Entry 7AM2 (electron microscopy, 3.40 A resolution); this record covers chains BW and 1 of the 78 polymer chains in the assembly.

Chain BW:
Molecule: DEAD/DEAH box helicase-like protein
Organism: Leishmania tarentolae
UniProtKB: Q4QHU1 (Q4QHU1_LEIMA); residue numbers follow UniProt; this construct covers 1-776
Sequence (776 residues; each row starts with the number of its first residue):
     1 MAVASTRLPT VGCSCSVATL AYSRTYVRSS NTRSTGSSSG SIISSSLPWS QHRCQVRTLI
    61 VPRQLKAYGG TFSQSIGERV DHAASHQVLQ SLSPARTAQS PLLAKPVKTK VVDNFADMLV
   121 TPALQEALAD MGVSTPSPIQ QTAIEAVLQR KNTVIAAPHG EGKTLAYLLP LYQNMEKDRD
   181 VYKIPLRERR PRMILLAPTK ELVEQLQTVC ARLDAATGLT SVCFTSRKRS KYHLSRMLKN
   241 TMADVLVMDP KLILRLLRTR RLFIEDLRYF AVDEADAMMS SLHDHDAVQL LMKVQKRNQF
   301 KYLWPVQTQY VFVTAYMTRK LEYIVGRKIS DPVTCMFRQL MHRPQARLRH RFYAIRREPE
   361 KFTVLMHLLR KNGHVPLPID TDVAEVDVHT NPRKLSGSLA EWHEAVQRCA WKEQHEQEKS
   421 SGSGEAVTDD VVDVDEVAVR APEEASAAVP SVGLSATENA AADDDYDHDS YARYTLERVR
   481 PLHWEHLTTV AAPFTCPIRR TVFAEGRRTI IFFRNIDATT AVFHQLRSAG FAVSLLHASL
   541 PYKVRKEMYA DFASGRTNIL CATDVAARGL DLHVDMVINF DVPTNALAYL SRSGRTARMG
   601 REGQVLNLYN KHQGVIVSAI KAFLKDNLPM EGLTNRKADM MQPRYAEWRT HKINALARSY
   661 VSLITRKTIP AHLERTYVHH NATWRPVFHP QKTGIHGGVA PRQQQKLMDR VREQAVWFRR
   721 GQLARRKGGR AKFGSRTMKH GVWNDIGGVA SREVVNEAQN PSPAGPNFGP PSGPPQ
Not modelled in the structure: 1-92, 379-502, 664-776
Small-molecule neighbours: ATP (adenosine-5'-triphosphate): Phe115, Val133, Thr135, Pro136, Ser137, Gln140, Ala157, Pro158, His159, Gly160, Glu161, Gly162, Lys163, Thr164, Leu165, Glu274, Asp571, Arg598, Met599, Arg601

Chain 1:
Molecule: Ribosomal RNA
Organism: Leishmania tarentolae
Sequence (19000 nucleotides; numbered -1268 to 17729 plus 104 insertion-coded residues; 102 numbers in that range are skipped by the numbering (no residue carries them; nothing is unmodelled there); the number before each row is that of its first residue; a row labelled like 434A-434I holds insertion residues (434A, then the next letters in order); numbers below 1 keep their minus sign (U-1268 is residue -1268)):
 -1268 UUUCAAAAAU UGACUAAUUU UGAUAUUGUU UUGGCUCUGG ACUAAUUAAU UCUCCUUUAA
 -1208 UUUUAUUAUC UAAAAUUUGC AUACUUACAU AUUAAAGUAG UUAGUUUAGA UAUGAAAAUU
 -1148 AGUUAGAUUU CCAUUUGAAU UAGUUAUGUU AAAUAUAGAA UUAGUUAGGG UUGAUAAUGA
 -1088 AAUCAAUUAA GUUUAUAUAU AAAGUUAGUU AGUCAAUAUG AAUUUUUUUG CAAACAUUUC
 -1028 CGGUUGACUU CAUGUGAUUA CACGUACUCC GUUUUGUUUU UAUGUGUCAU GAUUUGCAUU
  -968 GAUUUUUUCG CAACCACACC AUAAAUCUAA UAUACUCAAC AGCACCUACC AAGAGUUAAA
  -908 AAUGAAAUUA AAUAAAAAUA AAAAAUAAAA UAAAAAUAAA AUAAAAAUAA AUUUAAAAAU
  -848 AAAAAUAAGU UUAAAAAAUA AAUUAAAAUA AAAAAUUAUA AAAUGGAAAU UGAAAAAUAA
  -788 AUUACAAAUA AAAGAUUAAA UUUGAAUUAA UUACAGAAAU UAGACACAAC ACGCCCGAUC
  -728 GAUUUCAUGC AUACACUUUU ACUUCGUUUU CGGUUUACGU UUUGUUGUUU GUAUUGGCUC
  -668 GAUGGAUGAA UAUAAAAAGC UUAAAUACAA AAUUUCCAAC AAUUGGAUAA GCAAGAGUUA
  -608 AAAAAUGAAA UUAAAUAAAA AUAAAAAAUA AAAUAAAAUA AAAUUAAAAU AAAAUAAAAA
  -548 AUAAAAAAUU AAAAAUAAAA UUAAAAUAAA AAGUUAGAAA AUAAAAAAUU UAAAAAAUAU
  -488 AAUUUGAAAA AUAAAUUACA AAUAAAAGAU UAAAUUUGAA UUAAUUGCAG ACACUAGACA
  -428 CACAUUUCCG AUCGAUUUCA CGUAUACAUU UGUACUUCGU UUUUGGUUUA UGUUUUGUUG
  -368 UUUGCACUGA UCGAGCAAAA UUUUUAUUUU AUAUAUAAUU UAAACUUUUG UUGUUGUUUG
  -308 UUAGUAAGCA AAAAUAUUUA UGUCAUUUUA AUAUUAUUUA UGUACUUACU AUUAUUUUGA
  -248 UAAAUUUUAA CUUUAAAUAG CAUAAAAACU ACAAUCAAUA AAGCAUAAAA AAAUUUAUUU
  -188 AUGAUUAUAU UAAUAUAAAA UGACCUAAUA UAAUGAAAAU ACUUUAGUGU UAAGUUAUUU
  -128 GUUUUAUUAU GAAAUAAGUU GCACUAUUUA UUGAAUUAAU AAAGAAAGAA UAGAAAUAAA
   -68 UAAGUUAUAA UAUCUUUAAU UUAUUUAUAA UUUCUUUGCA UUUGUAUUUA GUGUGAGUUU
    -8 ACAUUUAAUU UUAUAUUAUU UUAGUGUUAG UAUAUAUUUA AAUUUAAUCA AAGUUAUUAU
    52 UAAAUAAUAU UGAUUUUGGA UGAAUUUAAU UUUUAAUUAU AUUUUUGAAU UUUAAUUUUA
   112 UUAUUUUGAU UUAAUAUUUU UAAAAUAUUA UAUAUUUUAG AUUUAAAUUU GUUGUUUUAU
   172 AUUUAGUUUA AUGUUUAUAA AUUGAUAAUU AAUUUGUUUU AUUUUAAAGU UUUUAUGAAC
   232 UGUGAUUUAU AGUUUAUUAU UUUUAGUUUA AUGUUUAAAU AUUUAACUAG UGAUGGCACA
   292 GUUGUUCUAU AUGUACCUAU AAAAAAUAGU AAAAUUAUUU UAAUUAAAUU AAUAAAUAAU
   352 UAUUAAACUA AUUUUAUAUU AAUAUUAUGA AAAAUU
   389 UAAAAAUUAU UUUUUUUUUU UAAUUUUUAU AUAUUGAAGU AAUAUG
434A-434I UAUUGAAUU
   443 GAAUAUUAAA AAUACAAAUU UAAUUUGUAA UUAAUAAAUA UAUUUUAUUU UAAUAGAUGU
   503 UUAAUGUUAA UUAAUUUAUU AUUUUAAUAU UUAAUAUUUG UUUAUACAAA AGUAACUUUU
   563 UUUGAAUAUA AAGAAUUAUU AUUAUAAAUA UUAUUUUAAA AAUAUAAAAA UAUUGUUAAU
   623 AAAAUUAUCA AGUUUCAAAA GCGUUUAUUA AAUGCGUCGG UCUAAGUAUU AUAUUUAAGA
   683 UUAUUCUUGU AUAUAGAUUU UUAUUUUAAU AAUUCUACAU AAUUAAAAAU UAACCUCAAA
   743 UUAUAUUUAU UAGUAGCAUA GUAAUUUAUU AACUGAUUAU UAAAGCGUUC CAUAGAAAAU
   803 UUUAAAAUUA UAACAAUCUA AAUAAAUAAU AAAUUAAAAU AAAAAUUUUA AAAAAAAUUA
   863 AAAAAUUAAA AUAGGGCAAG UCCUACUCUC CUUUACAAAG AGAACGUUUA UAUGUAAUUG
   923 UAUGUUUGAU UGGGGCAAUA CUAUAUCUAU UUAUAUAGAA AAAGAACUAU AUUUAUUGAA
   983 AUAAUAAAAG G
993A-993Z UUCGAGCAGGUUAACAAGCAUUAAUA
994A-994Z CUAAAUGUGUUUCAUCGUCUACUUAU
995A-995Z UGCUAAAUUAUAAUUGAUUGUUCAUC
996A-996Q AAAAAAGCAAUUCGUUA
  1087 GUUGGGUUUU AAAAUCGUUG UAAAGCAGAU UUGUUUAUAU AUUUAAUUUU UGUAUAUAGU
  1147 UAAAAAUUAA UAUUAGUACG CAAGGAUUCA UUAUUUGUAA UUUAAAUAUA UUAAAUGUUA
  1207 UUUUAUUAAA UAAAAUAAAA UAAGUCAAUU GUUAUUAUUC AUAUUAAUUU UUUUAAAAGU
  1267 UUUUUAAUUU UAUAUUAGUU UAUUUGUUUA AAAAGUAUCU AAUUAAUUCA UUAUUUAGGA
  1327 AUAGUUAAUA AUAAUUUAUA AUUCUGAUUA GAUUUGUUUG UUAAUGCUAU UAAAGGGGUG
  1387 UGGAAAAAGU GUUAAAUUUU UGAUAUAUUU AAAUAAUAAA UAAAAUAUAA CUUAUUAGUC
  1447 AGAAAUGGAU GCCAGCCGUU GCGGUAAUUU CUAUGCUUUU AAAUAUUAUA CAUUUAUUUU
  1507 AUAAAUUUGU UACUAUAUAU UUUUAGUCAA UAAAACUAAU AAUUAUUUUU AUUUGUUUUU
  1567 AAACACCGUU UGGUAUAUGC AAAUAAAAAA UGACAUUAAU UAUUAAUUAU AUUAUAUUAU
  1627 AUUUAUUCAU UUAAGUCAAC AAUAUCUAUU UACUGUUUUU GACAACAUGA UAAGGAUUAU
  1687 AAAUGGUAUU GCAAAUUUUA UAAUCAAAAC UAAUUUAUUA UAUUAAAUUA GCAUGUUUAG
  1747 AUAAAACAAU AAAUUUAGAA GGUAUUGUUG CCCACCAUUC UUUGUAAUAA AGACAACGUG
  1807 CAGUAAUUAA UGUAUUUAUA AAAAUAUAUU UUUUAAUGUU AAAUUUUCGU UGCCUUUUUU
  1867 AUUAUUUAGA AAAUUUAUGA AUUUAUACAA AUCAAUAAUG AAAAUUAUAG UAUUAUUAUU
  1927 UAUGAGGAGA AUUUUCGGAA GGAGGGAUUU UCGGACCAGG AAUGUCCAGA GAGGUUUCGG
  1987 GCAUCAGCGA UUGAUUUUGG GAGAACGGAG CCGCCGAGUG AAAUUUGCCC AGAGCAGAGU
  2047 CGGGAGAAGA GUGGAUCGAC CGAAGAAAAG ACCGUUUUUC GGAAGGGGAG CAGGUCCAAC
  2107 CGAUUUUUUU GCCAACUUGC ACAGGAGGGA GCCAGAAGCG CACUCAAAGU UAGUUUUGGG
  2167 AGAUUUGAAG GGAGAAAUUU CCGAGUUUAU UCAUAUAUUU UUUAGUUUGU GUUAGCAAAU
  2227 UUUGAAAUAC AACUUUUUUG CAAAUUGGAA GAAAACCUCC CAAAUGUAGC UUCCCAAUCU
  2287 UCCUCUCUAA UCCAUUCCCA ACGGUCUUUC CCCCAUCAUC CUCAGAUGUC UCUUCCCCCC
  2347 CAAAAAAUCC UAAAAAUCCA AGUUCAUCUC GCUCUCUCUC CCCUCAAUUU CCUUAAAAAC
  2407 UCGCUUCCUA AACUUAUCCC GAAAACCCCG CUCUUCUUCC CUCUAAAUCU UUAUCUCCUC
  2467 CCCUCCAAAU CUCCCUCAAA UCUCUCCUCU CUUCUCCCGA AACUUUAAUC UUUUUAUUUU
  2527 AUAAAUAAAU UUGGUAUUUA AAAUAUUAUA AUUAAAUAUU CUAAAUUAUU UAAUAAUAUU
  2587 AGAAAUGAAU ACUUUAUUAA AAUAAUAUUA AUGUGUAAUA UAUUUAAUCA UAUUAGAAUU
  2647 CCGUUUAAAU UGAAAUAUAU UGAAUUGUAA UUAUCAAUAC AAUAUAAGUU AUUAAAUAAU
  2707 AAUUUAAUUU UAUAUGUUUU AUAAUUGUAA UUAUUUAGUU UUGAAAGUUU AUAUAUAAAC
  2767 AAGAUAUAAC CUUUUUAUUU UUUAAUACAA UUUUAAAUGA AAUUUAUGAU UUAUUAUUAU
  2827 UAAAUAUUAC UGGCAGACUA CAUGAAAAAU AUAAAAAGGC AUUUGUAUAG GUUUACUUUU
  2887 GGACCUCAAC AUCCUGCAGC UCAUGGCGUU UUAUGUUGUU UAUUAUAUCU UUCUGGAGAA
  2947 UAUAUAGUUU AUAUUGAUGU AAUAAUUGGU UAUUUGCAUC GUGGUACAGA AAAGUUAUGU
  3007 GAAUAUAAAA CUGUAGAACA GUGUUUACCG AUGAAGACUG GAUUAUGUGA GUGUCGUUUG
  3067 CAACGAGCAU UUACUGUCAU UGUGUUUUGA GUAUAUGUUG AGGUGUUGUC UUGCUAUUCG
  3127 CUGUGCAUUU AUGCGUUUAU UAAUGUGUGA GUUUACGCGU UGUUUCAAUG GACUUCUUUG
  3187 UUGCUCUUGU AUGGUUAUGG AUAUAGGAUC AUUGUCGCCA AUGCUUUGAU CGUUUGAAGA
  3247 ACGUGAUAAG UUGAUGACUU UUUUUGAUUU GUGUUGUGGU UGUAGAAUGC AUUUAGCAUU
  3307 UAUGUGCUUA UUAGGUUUAC UUGAUGAUUU UGUAUUUGGG UUUAUAGAUU UUUUAUUGAU
  3367 GUUGUGUAUA UCAUGUUUAU UUGUUUUAGA UUUAUAUGAU UUGCUUUUUA UUGGAAAUAG
  3427 ACUUUUAUAU UUGCGUUUGC GCGGGUUAGC AUUUUUUGAU GUUUUUGAUU UAUGUUUUAA
  3487 UAGUAUAAGU GGUUGUUUGU CUAGAUCGUU GGGUAUGGUA UGAGAUGUUA GAUUAUAUAG
  3547 UUGUUACGAA UUAUAUUUUA UGUUAGUUUU UGAUUAUUGU UUUUGUUAUU UAGGUGAUGC
  3607 AUUUGAUAGA CUUUUUUUGC GACUUUUUGA UAUGCGUAUG AGUAUACUUC UAUGUAAACA
  3667 AUGCUUUUUU GUAGGUUUUU UUGUCUUUGG AUUUGUGUGU UUAUUUGAUU AUAUGUAUGU
  3727 UGAUGUAACU AUAGAAACUA UAAUUAGUUU AUUUUAUAGU UUAUGAUGUU GCAUAUUACC
  3787 AGGAUGUUCA UUUGCUAAUG UUGAACAUCC UAAAGGCGAA UACAGUAUUU UUUUAUGUUU
  3847 UUUAUAUGGA UUUAUAUCAC GUUUACGUAU ACGUUGUGCA GAUUUUGUGC AUAUUUGUUU
  3907 AUUAGAUGUG AUGAUGCGAG GGUUUAUGUU GCACGACUUA GUAGCAGUUA UUGGUAAUGU
  3967 UGAUGUUGUU UUUGGUUCUG UAGAUCGAUA AGCUAUUUAU UUAUAUACAA AAAUGAAAGA
  4027 UGAAUCUAAA AAUUGGUGCG GAGGGGUUUG AUUUUUGUUG GGGUUCUGUC UUACCUGCUA
  4087 UUUGUAUAGU UUAUUUAACU UUUUGUUUAU GUGGAUUAUU UUGUAUUAUG UUUGGUAGUU
  4147 UUGUUUUUAU UGAUUAUUGU UUUAUUUGUU UUUUUUCUUG UCUUGUAUUU UGUUUAGUAU
  4207 GCUUGUUGUG CGAUUUAUUU GUAGAUUCAU UACGGGGUUU GUUUGAUGUU UGUUGUUUUA
  4267 UACGUUGUAU UCAAUAUUGU UUUGUAUGGU UUAUAAUUAG UGAAUUACUU CUUUUUUUAU
  4327 CUUUAUUUUA UGUAGUUUUC AGUUUAGUUU UAUUUGUGAG UGUUGAAUUU GCAUUUGUAU
  4387 UUGUUAUGCC UAUUAUGUUU AGUUGUUUAA UUUGUGAUUU UGGUUUUGUA UUUUAUUGAU
  4447 AUUUUAUUGA UAUUUUUAAU UUAUUAAUUA AUACAUUUUU AUUAUUUGUA AGUGGUUUAU
  4507 UUGUUAAUUU UGUUUUAUUU UUAUUUUGAU UUCGUUUUUU UUUAUGUGUU UUAUUUAUGU
  4567 UAUGAGUCGG UAUAUUAUUU GGCUUUUUGU UUAUGUGAAA UCAAGUUUGA GAGUUUUCAU
  4627 UAUUAUUUGU GACUUGUAGU UGUGGCGUAU UUGGAUCAAU ACUUUUUUUA AUCGAUUUAU
  4687 UGCAUUUUAG UCAUGUCUUU UUAGGUAUAU UUUUGUUAUU UUUAUGUUUU AGUCGUUGUU
  4747 UUAAUUUUUU AUGUAUGGAU ACACGUUUUG UAUUUCUAUA UGUAGUGUGC CUAUAUUGGC
  4807 AUUUUGUUGA UUGCGUUUGA UUUUUUUUAU UACGAUUUGU AUAUUUUGAU GUUUUAAGUG
  4867 UGGUUUACUU AUAUGCAUAA AGGCUCAAUU UUGAAUUUUU AAAUUUUAUU CUAAAAAGCG
  4927 GAGAGGAAAG AAAAGGCUUU UAACUUCAGG UUGUUUAUUG CGUAUUUAUG GUGUGGGUUU
  4987 UAGUUUAGGU UUUUUUAUUU GUAUGCAGAU AAUUUGUGGU GUGUGUUUAG CAUGAUUAUU
  5047 UUUUAGUUGU UUUAUAUGUA CUAAUUGAUA UUUUGUUUUA UUUUUGUGAG AUUUUGAUUU
  5107 GGGAUUUGUA AUACGAAGCA CACAUAUUUG UUUUACAUCG UUGUUAUUUU UUCUUCUUUA
  5167 UGUUCAUAUA UUUAAGUGUA UAGUAUUAAU AAUUUUAUUU GAUACACAUA UUUUAGUAUG
  5227 GGUGGUAGGU UUUGUGAUAU AUAUAUUUAU AGUAAUAAUA GGUUUUAUUG GCUAUGUUUU
  5287 ACCAUGUACA AUGAUGUCGU AUUGGGGUUU AACAGUGUUC AGUAACAUUU UAGCAACUGU
  5347 CCCAGUUAUU GGUACUUGAC UUUGUUAUUG AAUAUGAGGU AGUGAGUAUA UUAAUGAUUU
  5407 UACAUUGUUA AAAUUACAUG UGUUGCAUGU GCUAUUACCU UUUGUAUUAA UACUUGUAAU
  5467 AUUUAUGCAU UUGUUUUGUU UACAUUAUUU UAUGAGUUCA GAUGGUUUUU GUGAUCGAUU
  5527 UGCAUUUUAU UGCGAACGUU UAUGUUUUUG UAUGUGAUUU UAUUUACGAG AUAUGUUUUU
  5587 GGCUUUUUUG AUAUUAUUUU UUGUAAUUUA UUUUAUUUUU AUAAAUUGAU AUUUUGUUUU
  5647 UCAUGAAGAA UCUUGAGUUA UAGUUGAUAC AUUAAAAACA UCUGAUAAGA UUCUUCCUGA
  5707 GUGAUUUUUU UUAUUUUUAU UUGGUUUUUU AAAAGCUGUA CCAGAUAAAU UUACUGGUUU
  5767 AUUAUUAAUG GUUAUUUUAU UAUUUUCCUU AUUUUUGUUU AUAUUAAAUU GCAUAUUAUG
  5827 AUUUGUUUAU UGUAGAAGUU CAUUGUUGUG AUUUACAUAU UCAUUAGUUU UAUUUUAUAG
  5887 UAUAUUUAUG AGUGGUUUUU UAGCACUGUA UGUUAUAUUA GCAUAUCCUA UAUGAAUGGA
  5947 AUUACAAUUU UGAGUGUUGC UUUUGUUUAU GUUAGUUGUA UGUAGAUUAG AUUAAAAAUU
  6007 UAUAUAUUUU UUAUUAAGCG UUAAUAUAUU AAAUUUUAUU UAGAAUAGUA UUAAUAAUCA
  6067 AAGGGUUGGA AGAAAUUUGC GAAAGAAAGG GAUCUUAGAA AGGAAAUUUU AGUUUAAGAC
  6127 CGAGAAGGGG AGAAGGGAGA GAGAGAUUCG UGUUAUUUAA UUUUUAUGGA UUAAUUGCGU
  6187 AUUACUGUAU AACAUAUUUA AAUGUCUAUA UUUUAUUUUG UAUUGUAUUU AUGUAUUAUA
  6247 UGGCUUUUUU AUUUUGUUUU UGCAUUUUAU UAGAUUUUAU AUUAUUUGGA AGUCUUUUAG
  6307 UAGGAGAUGC GUUUAUGGAU GUUUUUUUUU UACGUUAUCU AUUAUGCUUU UUGGAGUGUU
  6367 UUUCAUUAUU AUGUAGAUGU AUAUCUACUU UUUUACGAAU GUUUUGUAAU CUUUUGUCUU
  6427 CGCAUUUUUU GAUGCUUAUG UUUUGUGAUU UUGUAUAUUU UUUUAUUGUA UUUCUAUUAU
  6487 UUUUUUUAAU GUGUGAUAUU AUUUAUUUUA UGAUAUUUUC AUUCGCCAUG CUAUUUUGCA
  6547 UAAUAUUUUA UUUAUUUUUA UAUGCAUUAG AUAUGUUUUG CGCAUUAUUA CAAAUAUUUA
  6607 UAUUUUGUAA UAUGAUAAUG CAAUUAAUCA UGGAUUUUUU AUUGUUAUUA AUUUUUCAUU
  6667 AAUUUAUAGA AUUAAAUCGA AUAAGUUAAU UAUAUCAAAA AAUAGUAUAA AUAUACUACA
  6727 ACUUAAUAUA AAAAAUAGGU UUGAAAAUCG CACAGUAUGU AAUCGUACAA CUCAGAAUCC
  6787 UAUAAAUUGA UAAGAAAAUA UAAAGAUGUU AAUUAUUAGU CUAAAAUAAA AAAUAUAAAU
  6847 AAUAACCAAC CAUAUUAUUG AAAAGAAAAU AAUACAAAUU CCCAUAUAAC UUAAGUGAAG
  6907 UAGUAAACAA AAUACUUUUA AAAAAAAACC AAAUACUAUU GGAAUAGCAC CAAUACAUAA
  6967 AAAAAUACUU GCUAAUAAUA CACUAAUUAA UAAAUUAUUA AAAAAGCUAA AAAAAAUAAA
  7027 GUUAAUUAAA AAAUAAUUUU CAUUAUAUUU AAUAUCGAAC AUAUUAUAUA CUAUAAAAAA
  7087 AUAAUAUAAA AUUAUUAAUA UAAUCAGACU UAAUGAGUAA AUUAAAUGAA AAUUUAGAUA
  7147 CAUAUAAAAG AUGUAAUUUU UAUUAGAAAU AAAUAUUAAA AAUAAAAAAC UAAAAUUAUU
  7207 AACGCUAAGU ACAAAUAAAA GACUUACAAU UGCAAAACUA UUUAAUCCAA UUAACACGCA
  7267 UGUAAUGCAU UGUAUUAUAA UAAGUUUUAU AAAUAUUAUA UAAAAGUAAA UAAAGCAAAU
  7327 AAGCAAAAUA AUAAGUAUAA AGCAAAAUAA GACAUAAAAU GUUAGCAUGU AGAUAAAUAU
  7387 AAACACUCCA AGCCGAAUGU AUAAUUGUUC UAAAAAUAAA AUCAAUAUUG CAAUAUAUAA
  7447 UUUAAAUAAU AUAAGUAAUA UAUAAAAUAA GCAUAAUAUA CCUAAUCAUU CUUCAUCAAA
  7507 UAUUAGAAAA CAAAAAUCAC AGAGAUAAAA ACAGUAAUUU AGUAACAUAU AAUAUAGCAA
  7567 GACAAAUAAU AAUAUAAAGU UUAUUAAAUU UAUCAUAUAA UAAUAUCAUA AUAUUAGUAU
  7627 UUUAUAACCG AAUCUACUUG AUAUUAAUAU AAGAAAAAGU AAUAAGCUAA AUAAUUCAAA
  7687 UAGUAUUGAA AUAAAAAGUA UAUGUAUUAC AUUUAAAAAC AUAAAAAUUA UUAUAUAUUG
  7747 UAUAAUUAUU AUCAUGAAUA CGAAUCUAGU AUCAAAGUUU AAAAAACAAA AAAGAAAAAA
  7807 AAAGCAAAAU AAAAAAAGUA GUAAAAAGAU AAAGCAUAUA UAUGAGUCUA AAAUUGUUAG
  7867 UAUUAUUAUG UUAAUAAUUA CAAUUCAUAU UAAAUCAAAU GAUAAAUAAA AAAGUGAAUU
  7927 AUAAUCACAU AAGAUAAUAA AACUAUAAAG UAAUAAAAAU AAUAUUAUAU GUAUUAAGUA
  7987 UAGAAACAGA AGGAUUUCGA AAGGAGAGGA CAGUUUAAGG AUUUUGAGGA GAAAUUUCGA
  8047 GGGGAAAGGG GGGAACCAGA AGAACAUAGA AGUCAGUUUU CGAUAUUAAA AUAAUAUAGC
  8107 AAUUAUUUUU GUAGUGAACA GUCAAAUAAA AGUAAGAACG CACAUGUAGA AUAAAAAAAU
  8167 AAGUAUAAAU GCUUGCGCUG UUGUAAUUUU UAGUCUAUAA CCAAUUACCC UUGGAUAAAA
  8227 AAACCCAAUA AUUAAGAUAA UUAUAGCUUU AAAACAUAUA AAUAAGCCCC CAAAACAGAG
  8287 ACUGGCUAAU AAUAAUGUUG UCAGUAACAC AUGAUUUAUU UCAAGAACGG AAUAUAAUAU
  8347 AAAAAAGAAU CCUGAUAGUU CUGUAAUCAA CCCAGCGACU AAUUCACUUU CACAUUCCAU
  8407 AUAGUCGAAU GGUAGUUUUA AUCCGUCUAG AAGCAUACUU AUUCAAAAUA UACAUACAAA
  8467 UAAGAUGCCG GCAAUAUAAA AGUUUGUAAU AUAAAUCUGC CCAACACAAA UGUCUUUAAU
  8527 GCAAAAAAAG CUAAAGUAGU CUAACGAAUA UACAGUUGUG UAUAAUAAAA AUAAGCCACU
  8587 UUCAGAAAUA AUACUAAAAA ACAUAGUGCG CAUUGCAGAA AGAUAUACAA AGCAACUAGA
  8647 GAAUAAAAAG CAACCUACAA AAAAUGUGCU AAACAUAUUA CUGAAAACAU GUACGCACAU
  8707 CAUUAUUGUA AUAGUGAAUC CUGUGUCUAA UAACAGUAUA AAACCUAUAG GAAAAUAAAA
  8767 CCAACCAAUA AAAAUGCAGC AUGUAGUAAU UAACAUUGCA CCUAUUAAGU AAAUGAUUUC
  8827 AAAACUAAUU ACAAAAAUGA UAAAUUUAAU AAAAAGUUUU AUUCCGUCAG UUAUUGGUGU
  8887 UAAAAUUCCA AAAAAACAAA GGGCCGGACC UAUUCGUAUU UGAACUAAAG CUAAAAUUCU
  8947 UCUUUCACAA AGACUUACAA AGCCGGUCAA GACAAGAACA ACUAAAAUGU CAAUAAUAAU
  9007 AAUGAUAAUA AUAUCUAUAU UUAACAUUUU UAAUUAUGGC UUUUAUUUUA UCAUUUUGAA
  9067 UGAUUUUUUU ACUGGAUUCU GUAAUUGUUU UAUUAUCUUU UGUGUGUUUU GUAUGUAUAU
  9127 GGAUAUGCGC UUUAUUAUUU UCAGCAUGUU UAUUAGUGUC GAAAUUAAAU AAUGUUUAUU
  9187 GUACUUGGGA UUUCACGGCA UCUAAGUUUA UUGAUGUGUA UUGAUUCAUU AUUGGAGGUA
  9247 UGUUUUCAUU AGGACUUUUA CUUAGGUUAU GUUUGUUAUU AUAUUUUGGU CAUUUAAAUU
  9307 UUGUUAGUUU UGAUUUAUGC AAAGUUGUUG GAUUUCAAUG GUAUUGAGUC UAUUUUAUUU
  9367 UUGGAGAAAC AACAAUAUUU AGUAAUUUAA UUUUGGAAAG UGAUUAUAUG AUUGGUGAUU
  9427 UACGUUUAUU ACAGUGUAAU CAUGUUUUAA CUUUAUUAAG UUUAGUUAUA UAUAAAUUAU
  9487 GAUUAUCUGC UGUUGAUGUU AUACAUUCAU UUGCAAUUUC AAGUUUAGGU AUUAAAGUAG
  9547 AGAACCUGGU CGUUGUAAUG AAAUAGUUUU AUUUUCAUCA AAUAAUGCUA CAGUGUAUGG
  9607 GCAAUGUAGU GAACUUUGUG GUGUAUUACA UGGAUUUAUG CCAAUAGUGA UUUGUUUUAU
  9667 AUAGGUAUAU AAUCUAUAUC AUAAUAUUAG GGGAAAGAAG GACUGAGUCG AAUAUUUGAU
  9727 UUAUUAUGUA UUAGGAGUUA UGAUUUUAUA UUAUGAUGAU UUGAUUUAGA CUUUAUUUUA
  9787 UAUGAUUUCG UUUUUGAUUU UGUAGUGUGU AUAACUUUUA UUUUUGUGUU UGUCUUAGGU
  9847 UUUUUUCUUA GAAUAUUUUU UAGUUUUGUA UUUGUGUUAU UAUUUAUAGU UUUUUUUGGU
  9907 UUAUUUAUGC UUACGUUUAU GUAUAUAGGU UAUUUUAUAU AUUAUAUUUA UAUAUUAUAU
  9967 AAUUUUAUAU GUUAUUUUUU UUGUUUUAGU AUUUCGUAUU UAUUAUAUUA UAUUGAGUUU
 10027 UUUACAUAUU UAUUAUGUUU UAUAUUUAUA GAUUUUAUAU CGUUUUCUAU CCAUUUAAUU
 10087 UCUUAUUUUG GCAUUAUUUA UAUAUUUAAU GUUAUAUUUU GUUCGUAUUU AUUUUGUCUA
 10147 UUUUAUUUUA UAAUUUGUUU UAUAUUUUGU UUUAUAUUUU UUGUUAUUCG AUGUUUAUUU
 10207 AUAAUAGUUU AUGAUUUUUU GUUUUUUAAU UUUGAUAUAU AUUUAUCAUU UUUAAUGUGU
 10267 GAUAUGUUGU AUAUCGAUUA UAUAUGUUUU UUAUUGAUAU AUUUUGGUUU UAUAUUUUCA
 10327 UUUAUAUUAG GCUUUUUUUG UUUUAUAUUU GUUUUAAAUU AUGUUUUUUU AGUAUUAUUU
 10387 UUUGUCUUGG CGUUAUUUUU UGGGUUUUUA UUUUUAUCAU AUGGUAUUUU UAUAUUUUUU
 10447 AUUUAUUAUU UUUUUUGAUU AUUCGUUAUA UAUAGUCGUA CAUGUUUUAC AUUAGUGCAA
 10507 UCGGUAAUUA UAUUUUUUAA AUUUUUAUAC UUUGAUGUUU UUUUUAUAUU UAUAUUUUUA
 10567 UUGAUAUUGU UUAUUAUUUG UUUUUUUGGU UUCUUUUUAA AAGAUUUUUU AUUUUUGAAU
 10627 UUUUUUUUUG AUAUGUUUAU UGUAUUAAUA AGUUAUGAUG UGAAUAAUUA UUGUGCAUUU
 10687 UAUAAUCAUU AUCAACAGUU UUGUGUUACU CAAUUAUUGU CUAUUUAUAU GUAAAAAAAU
 10747 AAAAAUAAAG AUUGUCAAAA AUAUAUAAAA AAAACAAAGC AGAAACACAA UAUUAAAAAC
 10807 AGGUAGUCUA AAACUAUAUG CGCAAAGUCA ACUAGUAAUA AAUAUAAAAC CAUUACACAA
 10867 GGUAUUCAGG UUGAGAAGUA GAAAAAGCAG UAUAGGCUGA AUACGAAUAG AUUAACAAAG
 10927 AAUAAACAAU AGUCUCAAAA UAAAAACACA CAGAACAGUG CGCAUAAAAA CAAAAUUAAG
 10987 CUUGCUAAUA AUAGCAUUCC GUAGAGCAUG AAUGAACUUC AAAAUAAAAA UGACACAGGA
 11047 UAGUCAGAUA UUCUACGAGG AAAUGCAUAC AUACCUAAAC UAUGCAUUGG GAAAAAAACC
 11107 AUAUUAGAUC CUAUAAAAAG CGUACUAAUA AAGUAAAACA UUCAGAAUAA AUAUAAUUCU
 11167 AUAGGUAGUC AUUUUGCAAG AAAGUGAAUA AAUCCUGCAA GAAAUCCAAC AACAGCACCU
 11227 AAAGAUAAAA CGUAGUGAAA GUGACCGACU ACAAAGUAUG UGUCAUGUAA CAUGAUGUCU
 11287 AUACCAACAU UCGCCAAAAA AAGCCCUGUU ACAGCACCAG ACAAAAACAU AAAAAUAAAC
 11347 AUUAUAACAA AAUAUAUCUC AAAUGUAAUU AUAAUAUCUG UAUAAAUAAA ACUAUAGAUC
 11407 CAAUUGAAUA GCUUGACACA UGUGGGUAGG CCAAUCAAAA UAGAUACUCC ACCAAAAUAU
 11467 GCUCUAGAAU CAACAUCCAU CCCUACAACA AACAUGUGAU GCGCUCACAC AAACAUACCU
 11527 AAGAUCGCAA UUAAUAUCAU UGAAUAUAUC AUUGCAACCG CACUGAACAC ACAGCGAAAU
 11587 CCGACUAUUU CAAUAAUAGU AGAGAUAAGA CCAAAUACAG GUAAUAAUAU UAUAUAAACU
 11647 UCAGGAUGAC CAAAAAAUCA AAACAGGUGU UGAAAUAGAA UCAAGUCACC ACCACCAACA
 11707 ACAUCAUAAA AUGAAGUAUU AAAGUUUCUG UCACAUAAAA UCAAGGUCAC ACCUCCCGCU
 11767 AAUACUGGUA AAGUUAUUAU UAACAAAAUA GCAGUUAUAA GCGCAGCUCA AAUAAAUAGC
 11827 GAUCACGAUA AAAAACUAAA GAAUUUUCUA CGACAGCAAA AUACAGUACC AAGUAAAUUU
 11887 AUAGAGUUUA AAAUACUUGA UACACCUAAU AGAUGAACCG CAAACAUAAC AAAGUCACAA
 11947 GCCAAACUUG AAUGAAAGUC UAUACAUAUU AAAGUAGGAU AUAGCGUCCA ACCCACACCC
 12007 AUACCUUCCU CAGUCAAAAA ACCGCUUACA ACACAGCCAA AUCCGGCCAA GUACAUUCAA
 12067 AAACUCAUGU UGUUUAAACG UGGAAAAACC AUAUCGGGAA AACCUGCCAU AACAGGAAUA
 12127 AAGUAGUUCA CAAGACCUCC CAUCAUAACA GGCAUUAUAA ACGCAAAAAC CAUUAUCAAU
 12187 CCAUGCGAGG UAAUUAAAAC GUUAUAAAAC UGGUAAUCUC CAAACAAAAC ACCACAUCCU
 12247 AUAAUAGAAA GUUCAAGUCU AAUAAAUAGU GAAUAAACAU AUCCAACGAA UCCUGAUAGG
 12307 AUUGCAACUA AGAGAUAACA CAAACCAAUC AUUUUAUGCG AAACACUUAA ACACACCAAA
 12367 CAAAGUCAAA ACAUUUUCAA UAUAAAAAAU UUAAAUUUAA UUUGUUUGAU UUUAUAUAUA
 12427 GUAAUAAUCC AAUCAAUUUU CGCUCUCGCC UUUCUCCCAC CCCCUUCUGC UUUCUUCCCU
 12487 CCAACCUCUC UUCUUCCCCU CCCUACCUUU CUUCCCCUUC UAUUUCAGUU CCUUCUCCCC
 12547 CUCCCUCCUA AUCCCUGCUC UUCCAAAGUC UCUCUUUCUU CCCCUAAAGU CUUUCCCUGC
 12607 UUUCUAAUUU ACUGAUUAAA AUAGUAUACG UGCUUGGUUA AUGUGUAUUG ACUUCAGUCA
 12667 AAAUAUAAAA GUAGAGCUAG AUUAAAGUAA CUAAAUAAUA AAAUUUAAUA GAUGUUUAAG
 12727 UUUAUAUUGA UUACUUUGAU UUUUUUGUUA UUAUUUUUAA UAGUCAUAUU UAUAUUUAUU
 12787 AAUUAUAGUU UUUGUUUAGC AUUGCAAUUA AAUUAUGUUU AUAUAAAUAU AUAUCUAAAU
 12847 UAUAUUAGUC UAUGAUUUAU UUUUUUCAUG GGAGUUAUUG UAUAUUUUCU UGUUUUUCUU
 12907 UUGUCACGUA AGUUAGUGUC UUACACAAAA UAUUUUUAUG UUUUAUGCUC GUAUUUAUUU
 12967 AUAUUUUUUG AUGUUGUAUU UAUAAUUUUA AUAGAUGACU UUAUGUGUUU UAUGAUUUUA
 13027 UUUGAAAGUU UAUUUUUUCC AAUUUGUUUU GUAAGUUUAU UUUUUAAUUU UAAUAAUAGA
 13087 UUUAUAUUUG CUAUAUUUUA UUUGGUAGUA UUUAGUUCCU UAAGCUCAAU AAUGUGUAUU
 13147 AUGAUUUGUA UAUUAAUUAU UUUUCAUUUU AAUGUUUUGA GUCUGCAUAG UUUUGUUGAU
 13207 GUGUGUAUUU UUGAUAGUUU AUACUUAGGU AUGUAUAUAU GAGUGUUAUU AUUUAUAAUG
 13267 UUUGCUAUUA AGUAUCCAAU CUGACCAAUG CAUGUAUGAU UACCAGAAAU GCAUGUAGAA
 13327 GUCAAUACUG AAUUAAGUGU GUUGUUAGCA AGUGUUGUGU UAAAAAUAGG UUUUUUCGGU
 13387 CUUUAUAAAU UUUUAUUUUU GAGUUUUAAU CAACUUUCGU UAUGGUUUUU AGGUUUUGUG
 13447 GAUUGUUUAG UGAUGUUAGG UUUGACAUUU UUGGCUAUUA CGUUAUUAUU UUUGAGUGAU
 13507 UAUAAAAAAA UAAUCGCAAA UUGGUCUGUU AUACAUACGG GUAUAGCCUU AAUUUUAUUG
 13567 UGACAUAACG AUAUAUUGUU UUUAGGUUUA UUGAUUUUUU GUAAUUUAUC ACAUAUAAUA
 13627 AGUUCUGCAU UAAUGUUUAU AAUGGUCGGA UAUAUGUAUG AUAAUUAUGG UAUUCGAAUA
 13687 UUUUUAUUAU UGGUGUCUUU UUUUGGUAUU AGUUUGUGGA GUUCAUUAUU UUUAGGGAUU
 13747 UUUUUAUUUA AUAUAGAUUU CCCAUUUAUG CUGUUAUUUU AUGUUGAUAU AUUUUUAUUG
 13807 UAUGGGCUAA UUUCAUUAUC AUUUGUAUAU AUUUGUUGUU UUUACAUAAU AAUAUUAGCA
 13867 AUAUUUCUAU CAUCGAUAUA UAUAUAUAUA UGCUUAAGUU UUUAUUCUUU UAUAUGAGUA
 13927 GAUAAAUACU UACGUUUAGA UUUAACAAUA AAUGAUAUUU AUCUAUAUUU UGUUAUAAGC
 13987 GUGAUGGUUA UUUUUCUAUU UUAUUUAAUU UAUUUGUUAU UUUAAUUAAU UUUAUUACAC
 14047 UAUUUUUUUU UCCGUCCAGA UCUUUUAACA AAUCCCAUUC UCCCCCCUUU UCCUUCCCCC
 14107 CUUUUUUAAA ACCUUAAAAG UCCCCUUCUG CGAACUUCUU AUGUCUCGUG UUCUGUCUCC
 14167 CCUGUCUCCC GCUCUGCCCU CUUUCCCUCU UUUCCAAACU AAUCCUAUUG ACCUUUAAUC
 14227 UAAAGUUAAA AACGUGAAUU UUUGAGUGAG UUGCUUUUUG UUAUUUUAGG GAAAAGCCAC
 14287 GAACCAAGCU CCGGAACCGA CGGAAUUGCA AAGAAGAAAA GAAAUUUUGU AUGCUUUUGG
 14347 GGAUCCUAGU UGAAGGAAUU UUGGGGGGAG AGCCAGGAGA AAGAUUUCAC GGAAUUUGUU
 14407 UUCGUAAGCU AAAUUAUAAA UUUUAAUAUU AUAAGUAUUU AAUAUUCGAC UUUAUUUUUA
 14467 UAUUCAGAAU UAAAAAUGUU UAUGUUUUUU UUUAUGUUUU UUUUCAUGUU UGGAUUUGUU
 14527 UGUGGUAUAU UUUUUGUUGG AAGGCAUAUG UUAAGUUUUU GAUUAUCAAU AGUUUUAUGU
 14587 GUUUUUUUAG UUUUAUCUGU ACUAUUUAGU UGUUUUUGUC UUAGUGUAUG UAUAUAUGGG
 14647 UACUGCUUUU AUGAUUUUUG UUUAAUUUUA AUUUUAGACU UUUGUUUUGU UUGAUUAACU
 14707 UUUUAUUGUA AUGGUUUUUA UAUAUUUAUU UUAUAUUUAA UUGAUAUUGU GUUUUGUUUU
 14767 AUAGUUUUUU AUGCAUUCUA UUAUAUGUAU UUUGAUGUAA UGUUAGCCCG UUUUUUCCAU
 14827 AUAUUUUGAU GAUUUGUUUU GUGUAUGAAU UUUUUUAUAU UGUCGUAUGA CUUUUUAACA
 14887 GCUUAUUGUG GUUGAGAGUU GUUAGGUUUA UUUUCAUUUU UUUUGAUAUC AUAUUUUUGA
 14947 UAUAGAUUUU AUGCGUUAAA AUUUGCUUUU AAAGCUUUUU UCAUAAGUAA AAUAGGCGAU
 15007 GUUUUGCUAU UAUUAGCAUU UACAAUAUCA UUUUUAAUAA AUGGCUAUUG UGUGAUUACA
 15067 UUUUAUUUUU UAUCGUUUUU AUGUGUGGAU UAUGUUUUAU UAUUGUUUAU AAUAAUUUUA
 15127 UUAUUAUUGU GUGGUUUUAC UAAGUCUACU CAAUUUGGUU UACAUAUUUG ACUGCCAGAU
 15187 GCAAUGGAAG GACCAAUCCC AGUGUCUGCA CUAAUUCAUG CUGCAACAUU AGUUGUAUGU
 15247 GGUAUUAUAU UGGUUAGUUU UAUUUUUUGA UGUUUUGAUU UUUGAUUUUG UUAUUUUUAU
 15307 GGAUUGCUUG GUUGAGCUAG UUUGAUUUUA GUAAUGAUGA GUUUAUGUGU UUUUUAUAAU
 15367 UUUGAUGUAA AAAGGUAUGU UGCAUUUAGU ACUAUAUGCC AAAUAAGUUU UUCUAUGUUU
 15427 UGUUGUUUAU GUCUAGAUCU AUAUGUAGGU UGUUUAAUUU UUUGUUAUCA UAUGUUUUAU
 15487 AAAGCAACUU UAUUUAUUGU GCUAGGUGUU UGAAUUCAUU UUUUUUUUGG AUUGCAGGAU
 15547 AUACGUUGUU AUUUUUUUAC AUAUUUUUGU GGUUGUAUUU UAGCACGUAU GUUAUUGAUA
 15607 UUUGCUUUGU UAAACUCAUG UUCAUUAUGA UUUUUGUGUG GAUUUUAUUG UAAAGAUCUU
 15667 CUUUUAUGUA UGUUAAUGUU AACAUCAUUU UUUUUUAUAU UAGAGUUUUU GUGUGUGUGU
 15727 AUAUUUUUUA UAUUUUUUAC UGUGUUAUAU AAUUAUUUUU UGUUAUUUUU UUUGUGUUUU
 15787 GUAUUUAAAU GCUUUUGUUU AAUUGAUACA CUUUUUUUAA UUUUUGAUUU UGAAUGCUGU
 15847 CUUGUAUAUU GUACAUUUUG UUUAUAUAUG UGUUUUAUAC UAAUUUUUUU UGUUUUAGAU
 15907 UUUUUAUAUG UUUUUAUUUU UUCAAGUUAU UGCUUAUUUU GAUCUUUUUA UUUAUAUUAU
 15967 AUGUCUUUUU UUGAUAUUGC GAUAUUUACU AUAUUUGUAA UGAUUUCAUU AAGUUUUGUA
 16027 UAUUAUGGUU GUAUUAUAUU UUAUUUUUUU AAUAUUGAUU GUAUUAUGUU UUUUUGACGA
 16087 AUAUUUUUGU UUAUAACUGU CGGAUUUUUA UUUUUUAUAU UUUCGGUAUG AUAUUUUAUU
 16147 UGUUUUUAUA UAUAUAUAUU UAUGUUUGUG UGAAAUAUUG UUAUAUAUUU UAGAUAUAAU
 16207 UUAAAGUAUU GUUUAUUUUU UUGUAUGUUA UUUAUAAUAU ACAUUUAGUA GAGCUAUGCA
 16267 AAUUUAAUUU UGAAUUAAAU UCAGUCUAUC AGAGUAUAUU UUAUUUAGAA AUUUAUAUUA
 16327 UCUUUUAACU CCAAGUUUUU UAAGUAGUGU UUUGCUAUUU UUUGUUAGAA UAUUAAUUGU
 16387 AAAAUACAUA AUUUAUCUAA AUAAUUAAUU AAUGAAAAGU AACUAAGACA AAAAAUGGUA
 16447 UAAAAAGUAA AAUAAGUAUU AUAGAUAAUA GUUAAUUUUU AAUUUUAUUA UGCAAGCACA
 16507 ACGAAUUUAU UUUUAGUAAU AAUACGCCAA UAUGUUAUAU UUCCUGCCCA AUGAUUGUAU
 16567 GAACAAUUUU UGUAUGAUAA AUAAGUCGCC CACACCACGA AAUAACAAAU UUUUGCACGC
 16627 CACAACAAAU UUAUGAACGA GUUUCUGUAU GCCACAACAA AUUUAUGAAC GAGUUUCUGU
 16687 AUGCCACAAC AAAUUUAUGA ACGAGUUUCU GUAUGCCACA ACAAAUUUAU GAACGAGUUU
 16747 UUGUAUGCCA CAACAAAUUU AUGAACUCUG UAUGCCACAA CAAAUUUAUG AACGAAUUUC
 16807 UGUAUGCCAC AACAAAUUUA UGAACGAGUU UCUGUAUGCC ACAACAAAUU UAUGAACGAG
 16867 UUUCUGUAUG CCACAACAAA UUUAUGAACA AGUUUCUGUA UGACACAACA AAUUUAUGAA
 16927 CGAGUUUCUG UAUGACACAA CAAAUUUAUG AACUCUGUAU GCCACAACAA AUUUAUGAAC
 16987 GAGUUUCUGU AUGCCACAAC AAAUUUAUGA ACGAGUUUCU GUAUGCCACA ACAAAUUUAU
 17047 GAACGAGUUU CUGUAUGCCA CAACAAAUUU AUGAACGAGU UUCUGUAUGC CACAACAAAU
 17107 UUAUGAACUC UGUAUGCCAC AACAAAUUUA UGAACGAAUU UCUGUAUGCC ACAACAAAUU
 17167 UAUGAACGAG UUUUUGUAUG CCACAACAAA UUUAUGAACA AGUUUCUGUA UGACACAACA
 17227 AAUUUAUGAA CGAGUUUCUG UAUGCCACGA ACAAAUUUAU GAACGAGUUU CUGUAUGACA
 17287 CAACAAAUUU AUGAACGAGU UUCUGUAUGA CACAACAAAU UUAUGAACGA GUUUCUGUAU
 17347 GACACAACAA AUUUAUGAAU GAGUUUCUGU AUGACACAAC AAAUUUAUGA ACGAGUUUCU
 17407 GUAUGCCACG AUAAACAUAU UUAUAUUAUA UUAUAUUAUA UUAUAUUAUA UUAUAUUAUA
 17467 UUAUAUUAUA UUAUAUUAUA UUAUUAUAUU AUAUUAUAUU AUAUUAUAUU AUAUUAUUUA
 17527 UAUUAUUAUA UUAUUAUAUU AUAUUAUAUU AUAUUAUAUU AUAUUAUAUU AUAUUAUAUU
 17587 AUAUAUUAUU AUAUUAUUAU AUUAUUAUUA UAUUAUUAUA UUAUCAUUAU UAUUAGAAUA
 17647 UUUACUAAUA UAUAUAUAUA UCUAUAUCAA GCUUGUUAGA AAAAACUAUG UUUUUUCUAA
 17707 CAAGAUUGAU ACUCUCGGUA UGG
Not modelled in the structure: -1268 to 33, 389-397, 434A-434I, 614-806, 925-968, 993A-993Z, 994A-994Z, 995A-995Z, 996A-996Q, 1179-17729
Reported in the primary citation:
  - conformationally variable residues (helix shift): U341 to A346

Interface between chain BW and chain 1:
Pairs across the interface - 93 pairs, chain BW then chain 1:
  Pro94(BW) with A385(1), base contact
  Ala95(BW) with A382(1), phosphate contact
  Gln99(BW) with A339(1), phosphate contact; U340(1), base contact
  Pro106(BW) with U387(1), base contact
  Val107(BW) with U387(1), hydrogen bond to the sugar
  Lys108(BW) with U387(1), sugar contact
  Thr109(BW) with U387(1), base contact
  Lys110(BW) with U387(1), hydrogen bond to the phosphate
  Pro198(BW) with U972(1), phosphate contact
  Thr199(BW) with U972(1), phosphate contact
  Lys200(BW) with U972(1), hydrogen bond to the phosphate
  Thr225(BW) with A971(1), phosphate contact
  Ser226(BW) with C969(1), hydrogen bond to the phosphate; U970(1), phosphate contact; A971(1), hydrogen bond to the phosphate
  Arg227(BW) with C969(1), sugar contact
  Lys228(BW) with C969(1), salt bridge to the phosphate
  Arg229(BW) with C969(1), hydrogen bond to the phosphate
  Ser230(BW) with U970(1), hydrogen bond to the phosphate
  Asp249(BW) with A971(1), phosphate contact
  Lys251(BW) with U344(1), base contact; U970(1), sugar contact
  Leu252(BW) with U970(1), phosphate contact; A971(1), phosphate contact
  Arg255(BW) with U970(1), sugar contact
  Arg258(BW) with A345(1), hydrogen bond to the base
  Ser281(BW) with A343(1), hydrogen bond to the base
  Leu282(BW) with A973(1), hydrogen bond to the base
  His283(BW) with U972(1), base contact
  Asp284(BW) with U344(1), hydrogen bond to the base
  His285(BW) with A343(1), salt bridge to the phosphate; U344(1), phosphate contact; A346(1), base contact
  Gln289(BW) with U344(1), phosphate contact; A345(1), hydrogen bond to the phosphate; A346(1), phosphate contact
  Met292(BW) with A346(1), sugar contact
  Lys296(BW) with A347(1), phosphate contact
  Arg319(BW) with U340(1), hydrogen bond to the sugar; U341(1), sugar contact
  Lys320(BW) with U341(1), hydrogen bond to the sugar; A342(1), phosphate contact; A343(1), salt bridge to the phosphate
  Tyr323(BW) with U340(1), sugar contact; U341(1), base contact
  Ile324(BW) with U341(1), base contact
  Arg327(BW) with A339(1), sugar contact; U340(1), salt bridge to the phosphate
  Lys328(BW) with A346(1), base contact
  Arg338(BW) with A384(1), salt bridge to the phosphate; A385(1), salt bridge to the phosphate; U386(1), base contact
  Gln339(BW) with A384(1), phosphate contact
  Arg356(BW) with A981(1), phosphate contact
  Arg357(BW) with G980(1), hydrogen bond to the sugar
  Arg514(BW) with U976(1), salt bridge to the phosphate; A977(1), base contact
  Asn515(BW) with U974(1), phosphate contact
  Ile516(BW) with A973(1), sugar contact
  Ala538(BW) with U972(1), sugar contact; A973(1), hydrogen bond to the phosphate
  Arg545(BW) with U972(1), salt bridge to the phosphate
  Thr563(BW) with A973(1), sugar contact
  Val565(BW) with U972(1), phosphate contact; A973(1), phosphate contact
  Thr584(BW) with U976(1), base contact
  Lys611(BW) with U923(1), sugar contact; A924(1), salt bridge to the phosphate; G980(1), salt bridge to the phosphate; A981(1), salt bridge to the phosphate
  His612(BW) with A924(1), phosphate contact; G980(1), salt bridge to the phosphate
  Val615(BW) with A924(1), sugar contact
  Lys621(BW) with U1088(1), base contact
  Ala638(BW) with A342(1), phosphate contact
  Asp639(BW) with A342(1), phosphate contact
  Met640(BW) with A342(1), base contact; A343(1), base contact
  Glu647(BW) with A381(1), phosphate contact
  Trp648(BW) with A339(1), hydrogen bond to the base; U340(1), hydrogen bond to the base
  Arg649(BW) with G380(1), phosphate contact; A381(1), salt bridge to the phosphate; A382(1), salt bridge to the phosphate
  Thr650(BW) with A378(1), base contact
  Asn654(BW) with A989(1), phosphate contact; A990(1), hydrogen bond to the phosphate; A991(1), hydrogen bond to the phosphate
  Ala655(BW) with A990(1), phosphate contact
  Leu656(BW) with A873(1), sugar contact
  Ala657(BW) with U874(1), phosphate contact
  Arg658(BW) with A322(1), base contact
Also at the interface, not in a pair above, chain BW (71 interface residues in all): His537, Pro541, Gln613, Gly614, Lys625, Tyr645, Leu663
Also at the interface, not in a pair above, chain 1 (41 interface residues in all): U309, U348, U379, A383, A872
The authors on this interface:
  - interface residues, chain 1: U341(1)

Summary:
The interface between chain BW and chain 1 involves 71 residues on one side and 41 on the other; the contacts
include 20 hydrogen bonds and 14 salt bridges. Polar pairs include Arg258(BW)-A345(1), Ser281(BW)-A343(1) and
Leu282(BW)-A973(1). Ligands of chain BW: ATP. From the paper: the interface residue U341(1); conformational
variability at U341(1).
Chain BW is DEAD/DEAH box helicase-like protein and chain 1 is Ribosomal RNA, both from Leishmania tarentolae;
the structure, Intermediate assembly of the Large subunit from Leishmania major mitochondrial ribosome, was
determined by electron microscopy together with 7ANE, 7AIH and 7AOR from the same study.
